Entry 5CZ5 (X-ray diffraction, 2.80 A resolution); this record covers chains O and P of the 28 polymer chains in the assembly.

== Chain O ==
Name: Proteasome subunit alpha type-2
From: Saccharomyces cerevisiae (strain ATCC 204508 / S288c)
Notes: EC 3.4.25.1
UniProtKB: P23639 (PSA2_YEAST); residue numbers follow UniProt; this construct covers 1-250
Chain sequence (250 residues; numbered 1 to 250; the number before each row is that of its first residue):
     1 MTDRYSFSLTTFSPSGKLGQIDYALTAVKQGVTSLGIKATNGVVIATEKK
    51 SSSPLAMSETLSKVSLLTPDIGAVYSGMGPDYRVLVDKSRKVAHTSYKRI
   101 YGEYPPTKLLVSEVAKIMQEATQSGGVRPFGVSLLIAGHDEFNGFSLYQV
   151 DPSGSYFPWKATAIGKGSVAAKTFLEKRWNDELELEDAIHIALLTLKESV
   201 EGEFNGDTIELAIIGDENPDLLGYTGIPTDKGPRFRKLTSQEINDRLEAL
Curated features (UniProtKB/Swiss-Prot):
  - cross-link: K108 (Glycyl lysine isopeptide (Lys-Gly) (interchain with G-Cter in ubiquitin))

== Chain P ==
Name: Proteasome subunit alpha type-3
From: Saccharomyces cerevisiae (strain ATCC 204508 / S288c)
Notes: EC 3.4.25.1
UniProtKB: P23638 (PSA3_YEAST); residues 0-257 here correspond to UniProt positions 1-258 (UniProt number = residue number + 1)
Chain sequence (258 residues; row label = number of the first residue in the row; numbering starts at 0):
     0 MGSRRYDSRTTIFSPEGRLYQVEYALESISHAGTAIGIMASDGIVLAAER
    50 KVTSTLLEQDTSTEKLYKLNDKIAVAVAGLTADAEILINTARIHAQNYLK
   100 TYNEDIPVEILVRRLSDIKQGYTQHGGLRPFGVSFIYAGYDDRYGYQLYT
   150 SNPSGNYTGWKAISVGANTSAAQTLLQMDYKDDMKVDDAIELALKTLSKT
   200 TDSSALTYDRLEFATIRKGANDGEVYQKIFKPQEIKDILVKTGITKKDED
   250 EEADEDMK
Disordered / not traced: 0, 245-257
Curated features (UniProtKB/Swiss-Prot):
  - cross-link (Glycyl lysine isopeptide (Lys-Gly)): K99 (interchain with G-Cter in ubiquitin), K198 (interchain with G-Cter in ubiquitin), K230 (interchain with G-Cter in ubiquitin)

== Interface between chain O and chain P ==
Residue-residue contacts (59):
  R4(O) - S2(P)
  Y5(O) - S2(P)
  Y5(O) - Y5(P)
  S6(O) - G125(P)
  S6(O) - L127(P)
  F7(O) - S2(P)
  F7(O) - Y5(P)
  F7(O) - D6(P)
  F7(O) - G126(P)
  S8(O) - G126(P)  hydrogen bond (backbone-backbone)
  S8(O) - L127(P)
  S8(O) - R128(P)  hydrogen bond (side chain-backbone)
  T10(O) - R128(P)
  T11(O) - T9(P)
  T11(O) - Q20(P)
  F12(O) - Q20(P)
  F12(O) - Y23(P)
  F12(O) - A24(P)  hydrophobic
  F12(O) - R128(P)
  F12(O) - P129(P)
  F12(O) - G131(P)
  S13(O) - Y23(P)
  P14(O) - Y23(P)  hydrophobic
  P14(O) - E26(P)
  S15(O) - E26(P)
  S15(O) - H30(P)
  G16(O) - Y23(P)
  G16(O) - E26(P)
  G16(O) - S27(P)  hydrogen bond (backbone-side chain)
  L18(O) - L79(P)  hydrophobic
  K38(O) - E57(P)  salt bridge
  S112(O) - E84(P)
  Q119(O) - A81(P)
  Q119(O) - D82(P)  hydrogen bond
  Q119(O) - I85(P)
  Q119(O) - R128(P)
  T122(O) - R128(P)  hydrogen bond (backbone-side chain)
  Q123(O) - Y121(P)
  Q123(O) - L127(P)
  Q123(O) - R128(P)  hydrogen bond (side chain-backbone)
  Q123(O) - F130(P)
  G125(O) - L127(P)
  S153(O) - A81(P)
  G154(O) - A81(P)
  Y156(O) - E84(P)  hydrogen bond
  F157(O) - L56(P)  hydrophobic
  P158(O) - L56(P)
  P158(O) - E57(P)  hydrogen bond (backbone-backbone)
  P158(O) - T60(P)
  P158(O) - S61(P)
  W159(O) - S53(P)
  W159(O) - L55(P)
  W159(O) - L56(P)
  K160(O) - T54(P)
  K160(O) - L55(P)  hydrogen bond (backbone-backbone)
  K160(O) - E57(P)
  A161(O) - L55(P)
  L175(O) - L55(P)  hydrophobic
  E176(O) - T54(P)
Also at the interface, not in a pair above, chain O (34 interface residues in all): K116, S124, Y148, S155, W179
Also at the interface, not in a pair above, chain P (32 interface residues in all): S7, T80

== Summary ==
Chain O and chain P form an interface of 34 and 32 residues respectively, with 9 hydrogen bonds and 1 salt
bridge. Polar contacts include K38(O)-E57(P), S8(O)-R128(P) and G16(O)-S27(P).
Here chain O is Proteasome subunit alpha type-2 and chain P is Proteasome subunit alpha type-3, both from
Saccharomyces cerevisiae (strain ATCC 204508 / S288c). Entry 5CZ5 (Yeast 20S proteasome beta1-T1A mutant in
complex with Carfilzomib) was determined by X-ray diffraction together with 5CZ4, 5CZ6, 5CZ7, 5CZ8, 5CZ9, 5CZA
and 16 further entries from the same study.
